Entry 8VON (X-ray diffraction, 1.15 A resolution); this record covers chains A and C of the 3 polymer chains in the assembly.

Chain A (and C):
Molecule: Spike protein
From: Bacteriophage P2
Notes: chain C of this document is another copy of the same molecule, construct and numbering; everything in this record applies to it too
UniProt: P31340 (SPIKE_BPP2); numbering as in UniProt (aligned over 98-211)
Amino-acid sequence (118 residues; row label = number of the first residue in the row):
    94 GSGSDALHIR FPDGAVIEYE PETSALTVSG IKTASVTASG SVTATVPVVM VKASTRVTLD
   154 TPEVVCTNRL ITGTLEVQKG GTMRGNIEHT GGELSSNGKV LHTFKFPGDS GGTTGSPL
Unresolved in the structure: 94-97, 200-211 (chain C: 94-96, 195-211)
Differences from the reference sequence: expression tag (94-97); engineered mutation F197 (His in P31340), F199 (His in P31340)
Curated features (UniProtKB/Swiss-Prot):
  - binding site (Ca(2+)): D202, S203

How chain A and chain C interact:
Pairs across the interface (179; chain A residue first):
  D98(A) with I102(C); R103(C); F104(C); P105(C)
  A99(A) with I102(C); F104(C), hydrophobic
  L100(A) with F104(C); I110(C), hydrophobic
  Y112(A) with F104(C), hydrophobic; D106(C), hydrogen bond; A108(C); I124(C)
  P114(A) with P105(C); D106(C)
  T116(A) with K125(C)
  S117(A) with D106(C), hydrogen bond; I124(C); K125(C), hydrogen bond (backbone-backbone); T126(C), hydrogen bond (backbone-backbone)
  A118(A) with T126(C)
  L119(A) with I110(C), hydrophobic; T126(C), hydrogen bond (backbone-backbone); A127(C); S128(C), hydrogen bond (backbone-backbone)
  T120(A) with S128(C)
  V121(A) with S128(C), hydrogen bond (backbone-backbone); V129(C); T130(C), hydrogen bond (backbone-backbone)
  S122(A) with T130(C)
  G123(A) with T130(C), hydrogen bond (backbone-backbone)
  I124(A) with T130(C); A131(C); S132(C), hydrogen bond (backbone-backbone)
  K125(A) with A131(C); S132(C); G133(C), hydrogen bond (backbone-backbone); S134(C), hydrogen bond (backbone-backbone)
  T126(A) with S134(C)
  A127(A) with S134(C), hydrogen bond (backbone-backbone); V135(C); T136(C), hydrogen bond (backbone-backbone)
  S128(A) with T136(C)
  V129(A) with T136(C), hydrogen bond (backbone-backbone); A137(C); T138(C), hydrogen bond (backbone-backbone)
  T130(A) with T138(C)
  A131(A) with T138(C), hydrogen bond (backbone-backbone); V139(C); P140(C)
  S132(A) with P140(C)
  G133(A) with V139(C); P140(C); V141(C), hydrogen bond (backbone-backbone)
  S134(A) with V139(C); V141(C)
  V135(A) with V139(C), hydrophobic; V141(C), hydrogen bond (backbone-backbone); V142(C); M143(C), hydrogen bond (backbone-backbone)
  T136(A) with M143(C)
  A137(A) with M143(C), hydrogen bond (backbone-backbone); V144(C); K145(C), hydrogen bond (backbone-backbone)
  T138(A) with K145(C)
  V139(A) with K145(C), hydrogen bond (backbone-backbone); A146(C); S147(C)
  P140(A) with A146(C); S147(C); T148(C), hydrogen bond (backbone-backbone); R149(C), hydrogen bond (backbone-backbone)
  V141(A) with R149(C)
  V142(A) with V144(C), hydrophobic; R149(C), hydrogen bond (backbone-backbone); V150(C); T151(C), hydrogen bond (backbone-backbone)
  M143(A) with T151(C)
  V144(A) with T151(C), hydrogen bond (backbone-backbone); L152(C); D153(C), hydrogen bond (backbone-backbone)
  K145(A) with D153(C), salt bridge
  A146(A) with D153(C), hydrogen bond (backbone-backbone); T154(C), hydrogen bond (backbone-side chain); P155(C)
  S147(A) with P155(C)
  T148(A) with T154(C); P155(C)
  R149(A) with T154(C), hydrogen bond (backbone-side chain); E156(C), salt bridge; V158(C)
  V150(A) with T154(C); E156(C), hydrogen bond (backbone-backbone); V157(C); V158(C), hydrogen bond (backbone-backbone)
  T151(A) with V158(C)
  L152(A) with V158(C), hydrogen bond (backbone-backbone); C159(C); T160(C), hydrogen bond (backbone-backbone)
  D153(A) with T160(C), hydrogen bond
  T154(A) with T160(C), hydrogen bond (backbone-side chain); N161(C), hydrogen bond (backbone-side chain)
  P155(A) with N161(C); R162(C), hydrogen bond (backbone-backbone)
  E156(A) with R162(C), salt bridge; I164(C)
  V157(A) with C159(C), hydrophobic; R162(C), hydrogen bond (backbone-backbone); L163(C); I164(C), hydrogen bond (backbone-backbone)
  V158(A) with I164(C)
  C159(A) with I164(C), hydrogen bond (backbone-backbone); T165(C); G166(C), hydrogen bond (backbone-backbone)
  N161(A) with T165(C), hydrogen bond (backbone-side chain); G166(C), hydrogen bond (backbone-backbone); T167(C), hydrogen bond (backbone-backbone)
  R162(A) with T167(C); E169(C), salt bridge
  L163(A) with L163(C), hydrophobic; T165(C); T167(C), hydrogen bond (backbone-backbone); L168(C); E169(C), hydrogen bond (backbone-backbone)
  I164(A) with E169(C); Q171(C)
  T165(A) with E169(C), hydrogen bond (backbone-backbone); V170(C); Q171(C), hydrogen bond (backbone-backbone)
  G166(A) with V170(C); Q171(C), hydrogen bond (backbone-backbone); K172(C), hydrogen bond (backbone-backbone); G173(C)
  T167(A) with K172(C); G173(C)
  L168(A) with V170(C), hydrophobic; G173(C), hydrogen bond (backbone-backbone); G174(C); T175(C), hydrogen bond (backbone-backbone)
  E169(A) with T175(C); R177(C), salt bridge
  V170(A) with T175(C), hydrogen bond (backbone-backbone); M176(C); R177(C), hydrogen bond (backbone-backbone)
  Q171(A) with R177(C)
  K172(A) with R177(C)
  G173(A) with R177(C), hydrogen bond (backbone-backbone); N179(C); I180(C)
  G174(A) with N179(C), hydrogen bond (backbone-backbone); I180(C); E181(C), hydrogen bond (backbone-backbone)
  T175(A) with E181(C)
  M176(A) with E181(C), hydrogen bond (backbone-backbone); H182(C); T183(C), hydrogen bond (backbone-backbone)
  R177(A) with T183(C), hydrogen bond; G184(C)
  G178(A) with H182(C), hydrogen bond (backbone-side chain); T183(C), hydrogen bond (backbone-backbone); G184(C); G185(C)
  N179(A) with G185(C); E186(C), hydrogen bond (side chain-backbone)
  I180(A) with H182(C); E186(C), hydrogen bond (backbone-backbone); L187(C); S188(C), hydrogen bond (backbone-backbone)
  E181(A) with S188(C)
  H182(A) with S188(C), hydrogen bond (backbone-backbone); S189(C), hydrogen bond; N190(C), hydrogen bond (backbone-backbone)
  T183(A) with N190(C)
  G184(A) with N190(C), hydrogen bond (backbone-side chain)
  G185(A) with N190(C), hydrogen bond (backbone-side chain)
  L187(A) with L194(C), hydrophobic
  T196(A) with S189(C), hydrogen bond; N190(C), hydrogen bond; L194(C)
  F197(A) with N190(C)
Other interface residues (no listed pair), chain A (78 interface residues in all): T160
Other interface residues (no listed pair), chain C (77 interface residues in all): V121, G123, G178

In short:
78 residues of chain A face 77 of chain C across their interface, with 75 hydrogen bonds and 5 salt bridges.
Polar pairs include K145(A)-D153(C), R149(A)-E156(C) and E156(A)-R162(C). From UniProt: Ca2+-binding residues
D202(A) and S203(A) on chain A.
Both chains are Spike protein (Bacteriophage P2). Entry 8VON (Double phenylalanine Apex domain mutant of
bacteriophage P2 central spike protein, membrane-piercing module) was determined by X-ray diffraction together
with 8VOL and 8VOM from the same study.
